Entry 8PFG (electron microscopy, 3.10 A resolution); this record covers chains P and A of the 9 polymer chains in the assembly.

Chain P:
Name: Transcription antitermination protein RfaH
Organism: Escherichia coli
UniProt: P0AFW0 (RFAH_ECOLI); residue numbers follow UniProt; this construct covers 1-162
Chain sequence (164 residues; numbered -1 to 162; the number before each row is that of its first residue; numbers below 1 keep their minus sign (Gly-1 is residue -1)):
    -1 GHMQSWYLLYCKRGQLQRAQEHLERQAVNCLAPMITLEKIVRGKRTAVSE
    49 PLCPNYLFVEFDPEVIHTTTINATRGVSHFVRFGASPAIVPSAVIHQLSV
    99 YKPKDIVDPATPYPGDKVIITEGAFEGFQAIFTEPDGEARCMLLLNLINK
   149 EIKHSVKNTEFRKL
Unresolved in the structure: -1 to 0, 103-120, 155-162
Cystine bridges: Cys51-Cys139
Sequence notes: expression tag (-1 to 0); engineered mutation Cys51 (Phe in P0AFW0), Cys139 (Ser in P0AFW0)

Chain A:
Molecule: non-template DNA
Sequence (40 nucleotides; each row starts with the number of its first residue):
     1 CACCACCACGCGGGCGGTAGCGTGCTTTTTTCGATCTTCC

How chain P and chain A interact:
Contacting residue pairs (21):
  Tyr8(P) with DG13(A), phosphate contact
  Lys10(P) with DG16(A), hydrogen bond to the base; DG17(A), base contact
  Arg11(P) with DG10(A), base contact
  Arg16(P) with DG17(A), base contact
  His20(P) with DT18(A), hydrogen bond to the base
  Arg23(P) with DT18(A), base contact
  Gln24(P) with DT18(A), base contact
  Arg40(P) with DC1(A), base contact; DA2(A), base contact
  Thr68(P) with DA19(A), hydrogen bond to the phosphate
  Asn70(P) with DG17(A), hydrogen bond to the base
  Ala71(P) with DG17(A), sugar contact; DT18(A), phosphate contact; DA19(A), sugar contact
  Thr72(P) with DG17(A), hydrogen bond to the base; DT18(A), base contact
  Arg73(P) with DG17(A), sugar contact; DT18(A), salt bridge to the phosphate
  Gly74(P) with DG17(A), hydrogen bond to the base
  Val75(P) with DG17(A), hydrogen bond to the base
Other interface residues (no listed pair), chain P (17 interface residues in all): Gln13, Ser76
Other interface residues (no listed pair), chain A (10 interface residues in all): DC3, DG12

Overview:
The interface between chain P and chain A involves 17 residues on one side and 10 on the other, with 7
hydrogen bonds and 1 salt bridge. Polar pairs include Lys10(P)-DG16(A), His20(P)-DT18(A) and Asn70(P)-DG17(A).
Here chain P is Transcription antitermination protein RfaH (Escherichia coli) and chain A is non-template DNA.
Entry 8PFG (autoinhibited RfaH bound to E. coli transcription complex paused at ops site (encounter complex),
not fully ...) was determined by electron microscopy together with 8PEN, 8PFJ, 8PH9, 8PHK, 8PIB, 8PID, 8PIL
and 8PIM from the same study.
